8EFO - chains R and A of the 7 polymer chains in the assembly; structure by electron microscopy, 2.80 A resolution.

== Chain R ==
Molecule: Mu-type opioid receptor
From: Homo sapiens
UniProtKB: P35372 (OPRM_HUMAN); numbering as in UniProt (aligned over 2-368)
Chain sequence (367 residues; each row starts with the number of its first residue):
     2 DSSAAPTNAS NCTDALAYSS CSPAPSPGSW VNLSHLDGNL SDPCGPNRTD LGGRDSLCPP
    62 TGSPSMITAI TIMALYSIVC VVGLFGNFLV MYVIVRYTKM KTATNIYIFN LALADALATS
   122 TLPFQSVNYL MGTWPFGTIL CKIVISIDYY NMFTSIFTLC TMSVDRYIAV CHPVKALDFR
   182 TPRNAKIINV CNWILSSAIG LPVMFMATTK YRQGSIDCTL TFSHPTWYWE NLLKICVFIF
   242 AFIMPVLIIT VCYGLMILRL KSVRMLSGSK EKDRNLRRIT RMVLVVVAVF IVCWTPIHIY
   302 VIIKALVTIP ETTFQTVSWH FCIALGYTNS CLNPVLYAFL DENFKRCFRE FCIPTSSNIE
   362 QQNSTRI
Disordered / not traced: 2-65, 353-368
Disulfide bonds: Cys-142/Cys-219
Small-molecule neighbours: 8QY (N-[(2S)-2-(dimethylamino)-3-(4-hydroxyphenyl)propyl]-N'-[(2S)-1-(thiophen-3-yl)propan-2-yl]urea): Thr-122, Gln-126, Asn-129, Trp-135, Val-145, Ile-146, Asp-149, Tyr-150, Met-153, Cys-219, Lys-235, Val-238, Ile-298, Val-302, Trp-320, Ile-324, Tyr-328
UniProt features mapped onto this chain:
  - motif: Asn-334 to Tyr-338 (NPxxY)
  - modified residue: Tyr-168 (Phosphotyrosine), Ser-365 (Phosphoserine)
  - lipidation: Cys-353 (S-palmitoyl cysteine)
  - glycosylation (N-linked (GlcNAc...) asparagine): Asn-9, Asn-12, Asn-33, Asn-40, Asn-48
  - mutagenesis: Cys-142 (C142A/S: Abolishes ligand binding; when associated with A-219 or S-219), Cys-219 (C219A/S: Abolishes ligand binding; when associated with A-142 or S-142), Lys-273 (K273A: Impairs interaction with calmodulin), Arg-275 (R275A: Impairs interaction with calmodulin)
Reported in the primary citation:
  - binding site for 8QY: Tyr-150
  - mutagenesis - N152A: increased signaling
  - mutagenesis - D149A, Y150A: decreased signaling in response to ohmefentanyl
  - specificity-determining residues: Asn-129, Trp-320 (proposed by the authors, not directly observed)
  - mutagenesis - I298A, W320A, I324A: decreased signaling in response to sufentanil
  - mutagenesis - I298A, W320A, I324A: decreased signaling in response to remifentanil

== Chain A ==
Molecule: Guanine nucleotide-binding protein G(i) subunit alpha-1
From: Homo sapiens
UniProtKB: P63096 (GNAI1_HUMAN); residues 1-354 here = UniProt positions 1-354
Chain sequence (354 residues; row label = number of the first residue in the row):
     1 MGCTLSAEDK AAVERSKMID RNLREDGEKA AREVKLLLLG AGESGKSTIV KQMKIIHEAG
    61 YSEEECKQYK AVVYSNTIQS IIAIIRAMGR LKIDFGDSAR ADDARQLFVL AGAAEEGFMT
   121 AELAGVIKRL WKDSGVQACF NRSREYQLND SAAYYLNDLD RIAQPNYIPT QQDVLRTRVK
   181 TTGIVETHFT FKDLHFKMFD VGAQRSERKK WIHCFEGVTA IIFCVALSDY DLVLAEDEEM
   241 NRMHESMKLF DSICNNKWFT DTSIILFLNK KDLFEEKIKK SPLTICYPEY AGSNTYEEAA
   301 AYIQCQFEDL NKRKDTKEIY THFTCSTDTK NVQFVFDAVT DVIIKNNLKD CGLF
Disordered / not traced: 1-3, 56-181
Construct notes: conflict Ala-203 (Gly in P63096), Ser-326 (Ala in P63096)
UniProt features mapped onto this chain:
  - region: Lys-35 to Thr-48 (G1 motif), Asp-173 to Thr-181 (G2 motif), Phe-196 to Gly-202, Gln-204, Arg-205 (G3 motif), Ile-265 to Asp-272 (G4 motif), Thr-324, Cys-325, Thr-327 to Thr-329 (G5 motif)
  - binding site (GTP): Glu-43 to Thr-48, Ser-151, Leu-175 to Thr-181, Asp-200 to Gly-202, Gln-204, Asn-269 to Asp-272
  - binding site (Mg(2+)): Ser-47, Thr-181
  - modified residue: Arg-178 (ADP-ribosylarginine), Gln-204 (Deamidated glutamine), Cys-351 (ADP-ribosylcysteine)
  - lipidation: Gly-2 (N-myristoyl glycine), Cys-3 (S-palmitoyl cysteine)
  - natural variant: Gly-40 (G40C: In NEDHISB; G40R: In NEDHISB), Gly-45 (G45D: In NEDHISB), Thr-48 (T48I: In NEDHISB; T48K: In NEDHISB), Gln-52 (Q52P: In NEDHISB), Ser-75 (deletion: In NEDHISB; uncertain significance), Gln-172 (deletion: In NEDHISB), Asp-173 (D173V: In NEDHISB), Glu-186 to Phe-189 (deletion: In NEDHISB; uncertain significance), Cys-224 (C224Y: In NEDHISB), Lys-270 (K270N: In NEDHISB; K270R: In NEDHISB), Asp-272 (D272G: In NEDHISB), Val-332 (V332E: In NEDHISB; uncertain significance)
  - mutagenesis: Gly-42 (G42R: Abolishes switch to an activated conformation and dissociation from beta and gamma subunits upon GTP binding. Abolishes interaction with RGS family members), Glu-116 (E116L: Enhances interaction (inactive GDP-bound) with RGS14), Gln-147 (Q147L: Enhances interaction (inactive GDP-bound) with RGS14), Glu-245 (E245L: Enhances interaction (inactive GDP-bound) with RGS14)

== How chain R and chain A interact ==
Residue-residue contacts (49; chain R residue first):
  Thr-103(R) / Asp-350(A)
  Thr-105(R) / Asp-350(A)  hydrogen bond (side chain-backbone)
  Thr-105(R) / Cys-351(A)
  Arg-167(R) / Cys-351(A)
  Arg-167(R) / Leu-353(A)
  Ala-170(R) / Asn-347(A)  hydrogen bond (backbone-side chain)
  Ala-170(R) / Cys-351(A)  hydrophobic
  Val-171(R) / Ile-344(A)
  Val-171(R) / Leu-348(A)  hydrophobic
  Pro-174(R) / Thr-340(A)
  Pro-174(R) / Ile-343(A)
  Pro-174(R) / Ile-344(A)  hydrophobic
  Val-175(R) / Asp-193(A)
  Val-175(R) / Leu-194(A)  hydrophobic
  Val-175(R) / Phe-336(A)  hydrophobic
  Ala-177(R) / Asn-347(A)
  Leu-178(R) / Arg-32(A)
  Leu-178(R) / Leu-194(A)  hydrophobic
  Asp-179(R) / Arg-32(A)  salt bridge
  Arg-181(R) / Asn-347(A)
  Arg-181(R) / Asp-350(A)  salt bridge
  Arg-181(R) / Cys-351(A)  hydrogen bond
  Met-257(R) / Leu-353(A)  hydrophobic
  Leu-261(R) / Leu-348(A)  hydrophobic
  Val-264(R) / Asp-341(A)
  Val-264(R) / Ile-344(A)  hydrophobic
  Arg-265(R) / Glu-318(A)  salt bridge
  Arg-265(R) / Tyr-320(A)
  Met-266(R) / Glu-318(A)
  Met-266(R) / Tyr-320(A)
  Met-266(R) / Asp-341(A)
  Met-266(R) / Lys-345(A)
  Ser-270(R) / Asp-315(A)
  Glu-272(R) / Asp-315(A)
  Lys-273(R) / Lys-314(A)
  Lys-273(R) / Asp-315(A)
  Lys-273(R) / Glu-318(A)  salt bridge
  Asn-276(R) / Phe-354(A)
  Arg-279(R) / Leu-353(A)  hydrogen bond (side chain-backbone)
  Ile-280(R) / Leu-353(A)
  Met-283(R) / Leu-353(A)  hydrophobic
  Asp-342(R) / Cys-351(A)
  Asp-342(R) / Gly-352(A)
  Asp-342(R) / Leu-353(A)
  Glu-343(R) / Gly-352(A)  hydrogen bond (backbone-backbone)
  Glu-343(R) / Phe-354(A)
  Asn-344(R) / Lys-349(A)  hydrogen bond (side chain-backbone)
  Asn-344(R) / Asp-350(A)
  Asn-344(R) / Gly-352(A)
Also at the interface, not in a pair above, chain R (29 interface residues in all): Arg-184, Leu-267, Leu-341
Also at the interface, not in a pair above, chain A (24 interface residues in all): Glu-28, Lys-192, Ile-319

== In short ==
29 residues of chain R face 24 of chain A across their interface, with 6 hydrogen bonds and 4 salt bridges.
Among the polar pairs are Asp-179(R)/Arg-32(A), Arg-181(R)/Asp-350(A) and Arg-265(R)/Glu-318(A). From the
paper: a binding site for 8QY at Tyr-150(R); I298A, W320A and I324A of chain R reduce signaling in response to
sufentanil; 6 substitutions were tested in all.
Here chain R is Mu-type opioid receptor and chain A is Guanine nucleotide-binding protein G(i) subunit
alpha-1, both from Homo sapiens. Entry 8EFO (PZM21-bound mu-opioid receptor-Gi complex) was determined by
electron microscopy (same publication as 8EF5, 8EF6, 8EFB, 8EFL and 8EFQ).
